5EKY - chain A; structure by X-ray diffraction, 1.10 A resolution.

# Chain A
Protein: Deoxyribose-phosphate aldolase
Source organism: Escherichia coli
Notes: EC 4.1.2.4
Reference sequence: P0A6L0 (DEOC_ECOLI); residues 1-259 here = UniProt positions 1-259
Amino-acid sequence (265 residues; each row starts with the number of its first residue):
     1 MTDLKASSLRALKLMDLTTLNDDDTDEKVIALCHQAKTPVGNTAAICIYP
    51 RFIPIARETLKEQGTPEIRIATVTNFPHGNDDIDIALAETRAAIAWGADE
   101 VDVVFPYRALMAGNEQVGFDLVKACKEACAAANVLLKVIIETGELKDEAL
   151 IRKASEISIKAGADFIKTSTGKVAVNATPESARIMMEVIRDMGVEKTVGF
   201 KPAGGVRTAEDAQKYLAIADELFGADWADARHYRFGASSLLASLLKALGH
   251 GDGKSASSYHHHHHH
Not modelled in the structure: 1-2, 252-265
Differences from the reference sequence: engineered mutation Glu58 (Lys in P0A6L0), Trp96 (Tyr in P0A6L0); expression tag (260-265)
Covalently attached groups: 1,3-butanediol (BU2) linked to Lys167
Small-molecule neighbours: 1,3-butanediol (BU2): Thr18, Leu20, Cys47, Val73, Asp102, Ile139, Ser169, Thr170, Gly171, Lys201, Ala203, Gly204, Gly236
Reported in the primary citation:
  - binding site for 1,3-butanediol: Lys167
  - catalytic residues: Asp102, Lys167, Lys201 (citing earlier work)
  - mutagenesis - C47M (16 h): increased stability in response to 300 mM acetaldehyde

# Overview
1,3-butanediol is covalently linked to Lys167. From the paper: catalytic residues Asp102, Lys167 and Lys201;
C47M increases stability in response to 300 mM acetaldehyde.
Chain A is Deoxyribose-phosphate aldolase (Escherichia coli); the structure, Crystal structure of
deoxyribose-phosphate aldolase from Escherichia coli (K58E-Y96W mutant), was determined by X-ray diffraction,
deposited together with 5EL1 and 5EMU.
